Entry 5UZ9 (electron microscopy, 3.40 A resolution); this record covers chains L and M of the 13 polymer chains in the assembly.

# Chain L
Name: CRISPR-associated endonuclease Cas6/Csy4
Source organism: Pseudomonas aeruginosa (strain UCBPP-PA14)
Notes: EC 3.1.-.-
Reference sequence: Q02MM2 (CAS6_PSEAB); residues 1-187 here = UniProt positions 1-187
Amino-acid sequence (189 residues; numbered -1 to 187; the number before each row is that of its first residue; numbers below 1 keep their minus sign (Phe-1 is residue -1)):
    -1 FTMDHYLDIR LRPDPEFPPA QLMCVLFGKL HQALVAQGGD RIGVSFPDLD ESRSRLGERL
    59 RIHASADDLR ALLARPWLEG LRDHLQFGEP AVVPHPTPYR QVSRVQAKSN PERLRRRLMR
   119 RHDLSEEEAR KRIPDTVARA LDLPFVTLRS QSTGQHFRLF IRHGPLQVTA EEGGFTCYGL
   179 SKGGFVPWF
Differences from the reference sequence: expression tag (-1 to 0)
Curated features (UniProtKB/Swiss-Prot):
  - active site: His29 (Proton acceptor)
  - site: Ser148 (Substrate binding)
  - mutagenesis: His29 (H29A: No pre-crRNA cleavage, still binds crRNA. Does not support formation of the Csy ribonucleoprotein complex; H29D: Cleaves pre-crRNA 910-fold slower; H29K: Cleaves pre-crRNA 130-fold slower), Glu49 (E49A: No biofilm formation upon phage infection, no crRNA formed; E49K: Restores biofilm formation upon phage infection, crRNA forms), Arg102 (R102A: Loss of pre-crRNA cleavage, still binds crRNA), Gln104 (Q104A: No loss of pre-crRNA cleavage, still binds crRNA), Ser148 (S148A: Cleaves pre-crRNA 8300-fold slower; S148C: No pre-crRNA cleavage, still binds crRNA), Ser150 (S150A: Cleaves pre-crRNA 350-fold slower), Thr151 (T151A: Cleaves pre-crRNA 380-fold slower), Phe155 (F155A: Very little pre-crRNA cleavage, still binds crRNA), Tyr176 (Y176A: Cleaves pre-crRNA 130-fold slower; Y176F: Cleaves pre-crRNA 13-fold slower)

# Chain M
Molecule: Crispr RNA
Sequence (60 nucleotides; each row starts with the number of its first residue):
     1 CUAAGAAAUU CACGGCGGGC UUGAUGUCCG CGUCUACCUG GUUCACUGCC GUAUAGGCAG

# How chain L and chain M interact
Pairs across the interface (21):
  Pro13(L) - C38(M)  hydrogen bond to the base
  Val103(L) - G56(M)  phosphate contact
  Gln104(L) - A55(M)  phosphate contact
  Gln104(L) - G56(M)  phosphate contact
  Arg111(L) - G48(M)  sugar contact
  Arg111(L) - C49(M)  phosphate contact
  Arg115(L) - C49(M)  hydrogen bond to the phosphate
  Ala138(L) - A45(M)  base contact
  Leu146(L) - G60(M)  hydrogen bond to the sugar
  Ser148(L) - G60(M)  hydrogen bond to the sugar
  Gln149(L) - A59(M)  hydrogen bond to the sugar
  Gln149(L) - G60(M)  phosphate contact
  Ser150(L) - A59(M)  base contact
  Ser150(L) - G60(M)  hydrogen bond to the phosphate
  Gln153(L) - U43(M)  phosphate contact
  His154(L) - U42(M)  phosphate contact
  Phe155(L) - C46(M)  base contact
  Arg156(L) - C46(M)  hydrogen bond to the base
  Arg156(L) - G60(M)  base contact
  Leu157(L) - C46(M)  base contact
  Leu157(L) - G60(M)  base contact
Other interface residues (no listed pair), chain L (21 interface residues in all): Arg114, Leu139, Asp140, Arg147, Thr151, Phe158

# Summary
Chain L and chain M form an interface of 21 and 11 residues respectively; the contacts include 7 hydrogen
bonds. Among the polar pairs are Pro13(L)-C38(M), Arg156(L)-C46(M) and Leu146(L)-G60(M). Curated annotation
(UniProt) lists active-site residue His29(L) and 9 mutagenesis sites on chain L.
Here chain L is CRISPR-associated endonuclease Cas6/Csy4 (Pseudomonas aeruginosa (strain UCBPP-PA14)) and
chain M is Crispr RNA. Entry 5UZ9 (Cryo EM structure of anti-CRISPRs, AcrF1 and AcrF2, bound to type I-F
crRNA-guided CRISPR surveillance complex) was determined by electron microscopy.
